Entry 9PAG (electron microscopy, 3.62 A resolution); this record covers chains H and I of the 12 polymer chains in the assembly.

[Chain H]
Name: Syntaxin-1A
Source organism: Rattus norvegicus
Reference sequence: P32851 (STX1A_RAT); numbering as in UniProt (aligned over 1-267)
Amino-acid sequence (267 residues; row label = number of the first residue in the row):
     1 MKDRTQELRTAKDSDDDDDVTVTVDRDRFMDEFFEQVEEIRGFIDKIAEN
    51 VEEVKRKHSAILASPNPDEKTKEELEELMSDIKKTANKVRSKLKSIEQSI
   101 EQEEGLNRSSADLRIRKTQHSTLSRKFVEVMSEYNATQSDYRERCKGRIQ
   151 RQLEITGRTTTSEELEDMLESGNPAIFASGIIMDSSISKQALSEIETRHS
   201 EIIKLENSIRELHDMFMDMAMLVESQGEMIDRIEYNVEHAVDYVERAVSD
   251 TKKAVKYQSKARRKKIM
Disordered / not traced: 1-172, 260-267
Curated features (UniProtKB/Swiss-Prot):
  - site: Lys253, Ala254 (Microbial infection: Cleavage)
  - modified residue (Phosphoserine): Ser14, Ser64, Ser95, Ser188
  - cross-link (Glycyl lysine isopeptide (Lys-Gly)): Lys252 (interchain with G-Cter in SUMO), Lys253 (interchain with G-Cter in SUMO), Lys256 (interchain with G-Cter in SUMO)

[Chain I]
Name: Synaptosomal-associated protein 25
Source organism: Rattus norvegicus
Reference sequence: P60881 (SNP25_RAT); residues 1-206 here = UniProt positions 1-206
Amino-acid sequence (222 residues; numbered -15 to 206; the number before each row is that of its first residue; numbers below 1 keep their minus sign (Met-15 is residue -15)):
   -15 MGSSHHHHHHSQDPNSMAEDADMRNELEEMQRRADQLADESLESTRRMLQ
    35 LVEESKDAGIRTLVMLDEQGEQLERIEEGMDQINKDMKEAEKNLTDLGKF
    85 AGLAVAPANKLKSSDAYKKAWGNNQDGVVASQPARVVDEREQMAISGGFI
   135 RRVTNDARENEMDENLEQVSGIIGNLRHMALDMGNEIDTQNRQIDRIMEK
   185 ADSNKTRIDEANQRATKMLGSG
Disordered / not traced: -15 to 0, 83-129, 205-206
Differences from the reference sequence: expression tag (-15 to 0); conflict Ala85 (Cys in P60881), Ala88 (Cys in P60881), Ala90 (Cys in P60881), Ala92 (Cys in P60881)
Curated features (UniProtKB/Swiss-Prot):
  - region: Gly111 to Val120 (Interaction with ZDHHC13 and ZDHHC17)
  - site ((Microbial infection) Cleavage): Arg180, Ile181, Gln197, Arg198
  - modified residue: Thr138 (Phosphothreonine), Ser154 (Phosphoserine), Ser187 (Phosphoserine)
  - mutagenesis: Val113 (V113A: Inhibits interaction with ZDHHC13 and ZDHHC17), Gln116 (Q116A: Inhibits interaction with ZDHHC13 and ZDHHC17), Pro117 (P117A: Inhibits interaction with ZDHHC13 and ZDHHC17)

[Interface between chain H and chain I]
Residue-residue contacts (53; chain H residue first):
  Met183(H) with Leu11(I), hydrophobic
  Asp184(H) with Gln15(I), hydrogen bond
  Ile187(H) with Met14(I), hydrophobic; Gln15(I)
  Ser188(H) with Leu11(I); Met14(I); Val137(I), hydrogen bond (side chain-backbone); Thr138(I)
  Gln190(H) with Met14(I)
  Ala191(H) with Met14(I), hydrophobic
  Leu192(H) with Met14(I); Arg17(I); Ala18(I), hydrophobic
  Glu194(H) with Arg135(I), salt bridge
  Ile195(H) with Val137(I), hydrophobic
  Glu196(H) with Arg17(I), salt bridge
  Arg198(H) with Ile134(I); Arg135(I), hydrogen bond (side chain-backbone); Val137(I); Glu143(I), salt bridge; Met146(I)
  His199(H) with Leu21(I), hydrogen bond (side chain-backbone); Glu24(I)
  Ile202(H) with Ser25(I); Ser28(I)
  Ile203(H) with Ser28(I)
  Leu205(H) with Met32(I)
  Glu206(H) with Ser28(I); Arg31(I), salt bridge; Met32(I)
  Ile209(H) with Met32(I), hydrophobic; Val36(I), hydrophobic
  Arg210(H) with Arg31(I)
  His213(H) with Leu35(I); Glu38(I), salt bridge; Ser39(I)
  Phe216(H) with Gly43(I)
  Val223(H) with Thr46(I); Met49(I), hydrophobic; Gln53(I), hydrogen bond (backbone-side chain)
  Glu224(H) with Met49(I), hydrogen bond (backbone-side chain)
  Gln226(H) with Gln53(I)
  Gly227(H) with Gln53(I)
  Ile230(H) with Gln53(I); Gln56(I)
  Asp231(H) with Gln56(I), hydrogen bond
  Ile233(H) with Ile60(I), hydrophobic
  Glu234(H) with Gln56(I); Arg59(I), salt bridge
  Val237(H) with Ile60(I), hydrophobic
  Val241(H) with Ile67(I), hydrophobic
  Val248(H) with Ala74(I), hydrophobic
  Val255(H) with Leu81(I), hydrophobic
Interface residues without a listed pair, chain H (38 interface residues in all): Ser193, Leu212, Met217, Met219, Ala240, Val244
Interface residues without a listed pair, chain I (41 interface residues in all): Thr29, Ala42, Leu50, Gly63, Gln66, Asp70, Val153, Ile157, Leu160, Met167

[Summary]
38 residues of chain H face 41 of chain I across their interface, with 7 hydrogen bonds and 6 salt bridges.
Polar contacts include Glu194(H)-Arg135(I), Glu196(H)-Arg17(I) and Arg198(H)-Glu143(I). From UniProt: 3
mutagenesis sites on chain I.
Here chain H is Syntaxin-1A and chain I is Synaptosomal-associated protein 25, both from Rattus norvegicus.
Entry 9PAG (21bin20S complex (NSF-alphaSNAP-2:1 syntaxin-1a:SNAP-25), non-hydrolyzing, class 7) was determined
by electron microscopy together with 9OJR, 9OJU, 9OJZ, 9OK3, 9OK5, 9OKC and 17 further entries from the same
study.
